PDB entry 7VJO | X-ray diffraction, 1.31 A resolution | chains B and A

[Chain B (and A)]
Molecule: anti-CRISPR-associated protein Aca2
From: Pectobacterium phage ZF40
Notes: chain A of this document is another copy of the same molecule, construct and numbering; everything in this record applies to it too
Reference sequence: H9C180 (H9C180_9CAUD); residue numbers follow UniProt; this construct covers 1-116
Chain sequence (121 residues; numbered -4 to 116; the number before each row is that of its first residue; numbers below 1 keep their minus sign (Gly-4 is residue -4)):
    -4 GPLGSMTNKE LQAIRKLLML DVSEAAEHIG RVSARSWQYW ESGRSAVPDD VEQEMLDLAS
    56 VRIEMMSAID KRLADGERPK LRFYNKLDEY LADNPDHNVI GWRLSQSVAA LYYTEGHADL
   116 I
Unresolved in the structure: -4 to -2 (chain A: -4 to -1)
Differences from the reference sequence: expression tag (-4 to 0)
Swiss-Prot annotation at these positions:
  - binding site (DNA): Tyr34
  - binding site (Mg(2+)): His92
  - mutagenesis: Arg30 (R30A: Loss of regulation by Aca2 at both the transcription and traduction levels), Gln33 (Q33A: Loss of regulation by Aca2 at the transcription level), Tyr34 (Y34A: Loss of regulation by Aca2 at the transcription level), Arg39 (R39A: Loss of regulation by Aca2 at the transcription level), Asp45 (D45A: Specifically abrogates RNA-mediated translational repression; no effect on transcriptional (DNA-based) repression)
Reported in the primary citation:
  - self-association interface (contacts with another copy of this molecule): Thr2, Lys4, Glu5, Gln7, Ala8, Ile9, Lys11, Leu12, Met14, Phe78, Asn80, Gln101, Ala105, Leu106, Tyr108, Thr109, Asp114, Leu115, Ile116
  - mutagenesis - R30A, Y34A, R39A: abolished binding to IR1 DNA
  - mutagenesis - Q33A: decreased binding to IR1 DNA

[Chain B / chain A interface]
Residue-residue contacts (43; chain B residue first):
  Met1(B) - Tyr108(A)
  Asn3(B) - Asn80(A)
  Lys4(B) - Phe78(A)  hydrogen bond (side chain-backbone)
  Lys4(B) - Asn80(A)
  Lys4(B) - Ile116(A)  hydrogen bond (side chain-backbone)
  Glu5(B) - Tyr108(A)
  Glu5(B) - Asp114(A)
  Glu5(B) - Leu115(A)  hydrogen bond (side chain-backbone)
  Gln7(B) - Phe78(A)
  Gln7(B) - Asn80(A)
  Ala8(B) - Phe78(A)  hydrophobic
  Ala8(B) - Ala105(A)
  Ala8(B) - Leu115(A)  hydrophobic
  Ile9(B) - Thr109(A)
  Lys11(B) - Met14(A)
  Lys11(B) - Arg98(A)
  Lys11(B) - Gln101(A)
  Leu12(B) - Met14(A)
  Leu12(B) - Leu106(A)
  Leu12(B) - Thr109(A)
  Met14(B) - Lys11(A)
  Met14(B) - Leu12(A)
  Ala54(B) - Thr109(A)
  Phe78(B) - Lys4(A)  hydrogen bond (backbone-side chain)
  Phe78(B) - Gln7(A)
  Phe78(B) - Ala8(A)  hydrophobic
  Asn80(B) - Lys4(A)
  Asn80(B) - Gln7(A)
  Arg98(B) - Lys11(A)
  Gln101(B) - Lys11(A)
  Ala105(B) - Ala8(A)
  Ala105(B) - Leu12(A)
  Leu106(B) - Leu12(A)
  Tyr108(B) - Met1(A)
  Tyr108(B) - Glu5(A)
  Thr109(B) - Ile9(A)
  Thr109(B) - Leu12(A)
  Thr109(B) - Ala54(A)
  Glu110(B) - Arg57(A)  salt bridge
  Glu110(B) - Met61(A)
  Leu115(B) - Glu5(A)  hydrogen bond (backbone-side chain)
  Leu115(B) - Ala8(A)  hydrophobic
  Ile116(B) - Lys4(A)  hydrogen bond (backbone-side chain)
Also at the interface, not in a pair above, chain B (27 interface residues in all): Thr2, Glu36, Leu51, Ser102, Asp114
Also at the interface, not in a pair above, chain A (26 interface residues in all): Asn3, Ile58, Ser102

[In short]
Chain B and chain A form an interface of 27 and 26 residues respectively; the contacts include 6 hydrogen
bonds and 1 salt bridge. Polar contacts include Glu110(B)-Arg57(A), Lys4(B)-Phe78(A) and Lys4(B)-Ile116(A).
From the paper: R30A, Y34A and R39A of chain B abolish binding to IR1 DNA; a self-association interface
involving Thr2(B), Lys4(B) and Glu5(B) among others.
Chain B and chain A are both anti-CRISPR-associated protein Aca2 (Pectobacterium phage ZF40); the structure,
Pectobacterium phage ZF40 apo-Aca2, was determined by X-ray diffraction, deposited together with 7VJP, 7VJQ,
7VJM and 7VJN.
